Entry 3JB0 (electron microscopy, 2.90 A resolution); this record covers chains C and E of the 5 polymer chains in the assembly.

[Chain C]
Name: Capsid protein VP1
Organism: Bombyx mori cypovirus 1
UniProt: Q6TS43 (CAPSD_CPVBM); numbering as in UniProt (aligned over 1-1333)
Amino-acid sequence (1333 residues; numbered 1 to 1333; the number before each row is that of its first residue):
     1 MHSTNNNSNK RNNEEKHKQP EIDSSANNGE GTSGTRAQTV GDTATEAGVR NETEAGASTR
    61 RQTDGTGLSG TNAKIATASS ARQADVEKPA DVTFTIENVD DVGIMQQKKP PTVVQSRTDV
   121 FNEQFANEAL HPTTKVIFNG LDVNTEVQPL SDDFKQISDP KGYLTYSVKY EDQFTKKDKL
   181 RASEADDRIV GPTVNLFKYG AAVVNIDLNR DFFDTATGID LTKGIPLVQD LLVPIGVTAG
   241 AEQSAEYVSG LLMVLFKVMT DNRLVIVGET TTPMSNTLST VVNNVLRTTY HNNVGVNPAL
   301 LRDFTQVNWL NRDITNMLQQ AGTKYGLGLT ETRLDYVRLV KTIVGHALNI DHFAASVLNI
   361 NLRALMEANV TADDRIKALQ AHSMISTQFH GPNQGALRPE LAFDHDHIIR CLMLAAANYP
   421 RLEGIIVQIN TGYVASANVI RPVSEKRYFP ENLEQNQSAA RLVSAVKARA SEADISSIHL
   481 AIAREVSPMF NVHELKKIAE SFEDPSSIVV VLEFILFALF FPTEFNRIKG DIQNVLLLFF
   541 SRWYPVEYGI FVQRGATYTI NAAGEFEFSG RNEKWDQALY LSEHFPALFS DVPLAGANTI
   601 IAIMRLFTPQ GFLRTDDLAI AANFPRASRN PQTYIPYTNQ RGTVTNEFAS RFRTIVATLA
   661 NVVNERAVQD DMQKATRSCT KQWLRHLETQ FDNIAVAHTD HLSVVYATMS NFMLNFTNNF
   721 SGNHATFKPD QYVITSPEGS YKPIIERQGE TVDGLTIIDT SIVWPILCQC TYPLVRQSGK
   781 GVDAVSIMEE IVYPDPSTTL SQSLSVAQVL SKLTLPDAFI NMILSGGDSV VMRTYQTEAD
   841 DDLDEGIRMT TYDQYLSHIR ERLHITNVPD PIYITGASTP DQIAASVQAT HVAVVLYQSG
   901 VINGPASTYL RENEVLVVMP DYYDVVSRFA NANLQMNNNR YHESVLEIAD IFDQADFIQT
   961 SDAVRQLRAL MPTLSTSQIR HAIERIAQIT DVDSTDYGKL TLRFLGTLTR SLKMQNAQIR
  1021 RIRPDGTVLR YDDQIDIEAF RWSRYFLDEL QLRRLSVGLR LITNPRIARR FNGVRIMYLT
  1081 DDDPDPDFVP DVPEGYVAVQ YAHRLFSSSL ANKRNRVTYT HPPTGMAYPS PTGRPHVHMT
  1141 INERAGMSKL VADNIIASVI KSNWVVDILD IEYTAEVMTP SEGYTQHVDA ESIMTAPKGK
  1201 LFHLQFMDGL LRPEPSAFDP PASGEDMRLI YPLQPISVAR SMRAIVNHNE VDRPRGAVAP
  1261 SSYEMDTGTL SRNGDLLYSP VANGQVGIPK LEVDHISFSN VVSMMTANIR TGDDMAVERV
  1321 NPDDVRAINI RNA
Not modelled in the structure: 1-73, 777-786

[Chain E]
Name: Viral structural protein 5
Organism: Bombyx mori cypovirus 1
UniProt: C6K2M8 (C6K2M8_CPVBM); numbering as in UniProt (aligned over 1-448)
Amino-acid sequence (448 residues; numbered 1 to 448; the number before each row is that of its first residue):
     1 MLQQPTGGYT TLEQFAFTIR NDGTNATPTQ FLQLLSYEAT ENELVKKTIP TPETHLPSAR
    61 NVPGNVYIED AITQALFGIS AQNVNAHGYF SRLSALALPN TSARLGLDGV IYNSETINIP
   121 FYDPAAVANF AATYAKLGNA STPRYRADMI DIYAHVGLEL AGTDAERAAG VMPVKRAKFD
   181 SWEGSLISLS RDVVNWKILA FLIDLCSLEG EALRAFKTRN RDVFRMMLFI MSTAVAANVV
   241 NRKVTKRVDR VLEYIGVNSM RTAGRTATIT YDLSRHEFAA KFLQLTFTRW NAASAMIRSM
   301 PDMHTPRTSI TPAGENALVR HNRYMTENFK GLSPIALAQK KHEMMLHTHE IHSMDIDGSI
   361 KNMVERETVN KMNEIDAMNT APWTEEFAEV EPTTVYERHQ IGTDPEQTQL ISQDAAVIVH
   421 QASSDVDENE YGNSVSELTI DTQSDSVL
Not modelled in the structure: 293-448

[How chain C and chain E interact]
Contacting residue pairs (34):
  V99(C) - Q82(E)  hydrogen bond (backbone-side chain)
  D100(C) - I79(E)
  D100(C) - S80(E)  hydrogen bond
  D100(C) - Q82(E)
  R333(C) - D22(E)  salt bridge
  R333(C) - E183(E)
  L334(C) - E183(E)
  D335(C) - I187(E)
  Y336(C) - I187(E)
  Y336(C) - R191(E)
  V337(C) - I187(E)  hydrophobic
  V337(C) - T266(E)
  R338(C) - I79(E)
  R338(C) - S80(E)  hydrogen bond
  R338(C) - T266(E)  hydrogen bond (backbone-side chain)
  L339(C) - T266(E)
  R363(C) - E183(E)  salt bridge
  M366(C) - T266(E)  hydrogen bond (backbone-side chain)
  E367(C) - N241(E)  hydrogen bond
  N393(C) - T262(E)  hydrogen bond
  N393(C) - A263(E)
  G395(C) - A263(E)
  G395(C) - G264(E)
  A396(C) - A263(E)
  S1271(C) - E183(E)
  R1272(C) - D22(E)  salt bridge
  R1272(C) - D180(E)  salt bridge
  R1272(C) - S181(E)
  R1272(C) - W182(E)
  R1272(C) - E183(E)  hydrogen bond (backbone-backbone)
  R1272(C) - R247(E)
  N1273(C) - E183(E)
  N1273(C) - V248(E)
  G1274(C) - E183(E)  hydrogen bond (backbone-side chain)
Other interface residues (no listed pair), chain C (21 interface residues in all): N369, L397
Other interface residues (no listed pair), chain E (21 interface residues in all): G184, V239, R250, R265

[Summary]
Chain C and chain E each contribute 21 residues to their interface; the contacts include 9 hydrogen bonds and
4 salt bridges. Polar pairs include R333(C)-D22(E), R363(C)-E183(E) and R1272(C)-D22(E).
Here chain C is Capsid protein VP1 and chain E is Viral structural protein 5, both from Bombyx mori cypovirus
1. Entry 3JB0 (Atomic model of cytoplasmic polyhedrosis virus with GTP) was determined by electron microscopy,
deposited together with 3JAY, 3JAZ, 3JB1, 3JB2 and 3JB3.
